5A27 - chain A; structure by X-ray diffraction, 1.37 A resolution.

[Chain A]
Name: Glycylpeptide N-tetradecanoyltransferase
Source organism: Leishmania major
Notes: EC 2.3.1.97
UniProtKB: Q4Q5S8 (Q4Q5S8_LEIMA); numbering as in UniProt (aligned over 11-421)
Sequence (411 residues; numbered 11 to 421; the number before each row is that of its first residue):
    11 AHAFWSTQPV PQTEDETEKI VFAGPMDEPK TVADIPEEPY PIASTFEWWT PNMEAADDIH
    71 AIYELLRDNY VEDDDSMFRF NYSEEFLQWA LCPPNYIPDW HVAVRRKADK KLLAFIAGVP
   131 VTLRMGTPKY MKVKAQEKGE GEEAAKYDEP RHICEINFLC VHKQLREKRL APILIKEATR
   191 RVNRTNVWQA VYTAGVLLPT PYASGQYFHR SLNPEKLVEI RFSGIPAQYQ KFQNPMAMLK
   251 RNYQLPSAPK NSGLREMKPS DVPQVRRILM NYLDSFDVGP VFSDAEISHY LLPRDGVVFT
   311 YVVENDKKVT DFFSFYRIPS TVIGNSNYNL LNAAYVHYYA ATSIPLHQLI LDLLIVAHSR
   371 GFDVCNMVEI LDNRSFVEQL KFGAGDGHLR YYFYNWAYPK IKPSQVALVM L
Metal / ion sites: Mg2+: Leu175 (together with tetradecanoyl-coa)
Small-molecule neighbours:
  - tetradecanoyl-coa (MYA): Ala11, His12, Ala13, Phe14, Trp15, Asn79, Tyr80, Val81, Ile126, Ile166, Asn167, Phe168, Leu169, Cys170, Val171, Leu175, Arg176, Glu177, Lys178, Arg179, Leu180, Ala181, Pro182, Ile185, Thr189, Val192, Asn193, Val197, Trp198, Gln199, Ala200, Tyr202, Thr203, Ala204, Val206, Leu208, Tyr404
  - TUT (5-chloranyl-N-[2-(3-methoxyphenyl)ethanimidoyl]-2-piperidin-4-yloxy-benzamide): Val81, Glu82, Asp83, Phe88, Arg89, Phe90, Tyr92, Thr203, Tyr217, Phe218, His219, Phe232, Tyr326, Ile328, Ser330, Leu341, Tyr345, Asn376, Met377, Val378, Leu399, Met420, Leu421

[In short]
Bound to chain A: tetradecanoyl-coa and compound TUT.
Chain A is Glycylpeptide N-tetradecanoyltransferase (Leishmania major); the structure, Leishmania major
N-myristoyltransferase in complex with a chlorophenyl 1,2,4-oxadiazole inhibitor, was determined by X-ray
diffraction together with 5A28 from the same study.
